PDB entry 2ICW | X-ray diffraction, 2.41 A resolution | chains A and B of the 6 polymer chains in the assembly

Chain A:
Molecule: HLA class II histocompatibility antigen, DR alpha chain
From: Homo sapiens
UniProtKB: P01903 (2DRA_HUMAN); residues 3-181 here correspond to UniProt positions 28-206 (UniProt number = residue number + 25)
Sequence (179 residues; row label = number of the first residue in the row):
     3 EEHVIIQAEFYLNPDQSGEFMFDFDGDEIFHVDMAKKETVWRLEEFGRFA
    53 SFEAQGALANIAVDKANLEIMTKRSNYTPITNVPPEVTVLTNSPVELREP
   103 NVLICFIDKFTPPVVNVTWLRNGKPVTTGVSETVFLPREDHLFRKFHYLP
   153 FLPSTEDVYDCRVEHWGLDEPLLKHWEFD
Sequence notes: modified residue (23, 36, 73)
Modified positions: Mse23 (selenomethionine; parent Met); Mse36 (selenomethionine; parent Met); Mse73 (selenomethionine; parent Met)
Swiss-Prot annotation at these positions:
  - region: E179 to D181 (Connecting peptide)
  - site: Q9 (Self- and pathogen-derived peptide antigen), G49 (Self-peptide antigen), F51 (Self- and pathogen-derived peptide antigen), A52 (Self-peptide antigen), S53 (Self- and pathogen-derived peptide antigen), E55 (Pathogen-derived peptide antigen), N62 (Self- and pathogen-derived peptide antigen), N69 (Pathogen-derived peptide antigen), R76 (Self- and pathogen-derived peptide antigen)
  - glycosylation (N-linked (GlcNAc...) asparagine): N78, N118
Disulfide bonds: C107-C163

Chain B:
Molecule: HLA class II histocompatibility antigen, DRB1-1 beta chain
From: Homo sapiens
UniProtKB: P04229 (2B11_HUMAN); residues 1-190 here correspond to UniProt positions 30-219 (UniProt number = residue number + 29)
Sequence (190 residues; numbered 1 to 190; the number before each row is that of its first residue):
     1 GDTRPRFLWQLKFECHFFNGTERVRLLERCIYNQEESVRFDSDVGEYRAV
    51 TELGRPDAEYWNSQKDLLEQRRAAVDTYCRHNYGVGESFTVQRRVEPKVT
   101 VYPSKTQPLQHHNLLVCSVSGFYPGSIEVRWFRNGQEEKAGVVSTGLIQN
   151 GDWTFQTLVMLETVPRSGEVYTCQVEHPSVTSPLTVEWRA
Not modelled in the structure: 107-112
Disulfide bonds: C15-C79, C117-C173

Chain A / chain B interface:
Residue-residue contacts (120):
  E3(A) - H16(B)  salt bridge
  E3(A) - F17(B)
  E3(A) - F18(B)
  E4(A) - F17(B)  hydrogen bond (backbone-backbone)
  E4(A) - N19(B)  hydrogen bond (side chain-backbone)
  E4(A) - G20(B)  hydrogen bond (side chain-backbone)
  H5(A) - C15(B)
  H5(A) - H16(B)
  H5(A) - F17(B)  hydrogen bond (backbone-backbone)
  H5(A) - Y83(B)
  H5(A) - V91(B)
  V6(A) - C15(B)
  V6(A) - H16(B)
  I7(A) - F13(B)
  I7(A) - E14(B)
  I7(A) - C15(B)  hydrogen bond (backbone-backbone)
  I7(A) - F17(B)  hydrophobic
  I8(A) - F13(B)
  I8(A) - E14(B)
  Q9(A) - L11(B)
  Q9(A) - K12(B)
  Q9(A) - F13(B)  hydrogen bond (backbone-backbone)
  Q9(A) - Y78(B)  hydrogen bond
  A10(A) - L11(B)
  E11(A) - Q10(B)
  E11(A) - L11(B)  hydrogen bond (backbone-backbone)
  E11(A) - F13(B)
  F12(A) - L8(B)  hydrophobic
  F12(A) - W9(B)
  F12(A) - Q10(B)
  Y13(A) - L8(B)
  Y13(A) - W9(B)  hydrogen bond (backbone-backbone)
  L14(A) - R6(B)
  L14(A) - F7(B)
  L14(A) - L8(B)  hydrophobic
  N15(A) - R6(B)
  N15(A) - F7(B)  hydrogen bond (backbone-backbone)
  P16(A) - R4(B)
  P16(A) - P5(B)
  P16(A) - R6(B)
  D17(A) - R6(B)  salt bridge
  F24(A) - N82(B)
  F26(A) - T90(B)
  F26(A) - V91(B)  hydrophobic
  F26(A) - Y123(B)
  F26(A) - W153(B)  hydrophobic
  D27(A) - Q149(B)  hydrogen bond (backbone-side chain)
  G28(A) - Q149(B)
  D29(A) - Y123(B)
  D29(A) - Q149(B)  hydrogen bond
  D29(A) - G151(B)
  D29(A) - W153(B)  hydrogen bond (side chain-backbone)
  E30(A) - W153(B)  hydrogen bond (backbone-side chain)
  R44(A) - G151(B)  hydrogen bond (side chain-backbone)
  R44(A) - D152(B)
  R44(A) - W153(B)
  L45(A) - R93(B)
  L45(A) - W153(B)  hydrophobic
  F48(A) - F89(B)  hydrophobic
  F48(A) - W153(B)
  F51(A) - F89(B)  hydrophobic
  A52(A) - V85(B)  hydrophobic
  D66(A) - W9(B)
  D66(A) - L11(B)
  N69(A) - W9(B)
  L70(A) - F7(B)
  L70(A) - L8(B)
  L70(A) - W9(B)  hydrophobic
  Mse73(A) - W9(B)  hydrophobic
  Mse73(A) - Y32(B)  hydrophobic
  Mse73(A) - L53(B)  hydrophobic
  T74(A) - F7(B)
  T74(A) - Y32(B)
  R76(A) - L53(B)  hydrogen bond (side chain-backbone)
  R76(A) - D57(B)  salt bridge
  S77(A) - Y32(B)  hydrogen bond
  Y79(A) - F7(B)
  T80(A) - F7(B)
  T80(A) - Y32(B)  hydrogen bond (backbone-side chain)
  T80(A) - N33(B)  hydrogen bond (backbone-side chain)
  P81(A) - P5(B)  hydrophobic
  P81(A) - R6(B)
  P81(A) - F7(B)  hydrophobic
  P81(A) - N33(B)
  I82(A) - R6(B)  hydrogen bond (backbone-backbone)
  I82(A) - N33(B)
  V85(A) - Q34(B)
  L92(A) - I148(B)  hydrophobic
  L92(A) - Q156(B)
  T93(A) - Q156(B)  hydrogen bond (backbone-side chain)
  N94(A) - S120(B)
  N94(A) - D152(B)
  N94(A) - Q156(B)
  S95(A) - S120(B)
  P96(A) - T100(B)
  P96(A) - S118(B)
  I106(A) - N150(B)
  F108(A) - I148(B)  hydrophobic
  F108(A) - Q149(B)
  T113(A) - L8(B)
  P115(A) - L8(B)
  P139(A) - K12(B)
  R140(A) - K12(B)  hydrogen bond (backbone-side chain)
  D142(A) - Q34(B)  hydrogen bond (backbone-side chain)
  H143(A) - Q10(B)  hydrogen bond (backbone-side chain)
  H143(A) - K12(B)  hydrogen bond
  H143(A) - R29(B)
  H143(A) - I31(B)
  L144(A) - Q34(B)
  F145(A) - L8(B)  hydrophobic
  F145(A) - Q10(B)
  R146(A) - Q149(B)  hydrogen bond
  F148(A) - Q149(B)
  F148(A) - N150(B)
  F148(A) - G151(B)
  Y150(A) - N150(B)  hydrogen bond (side chain-backbone)
  Y150(A) - G151(B)
  Y150(A) - D152(B)
  W168(A) - D2(B)
  W168(A) - R6(B)
Other interface residues (no listed pair), chain A (60 interface residues in all): I31, E47, P114
Other interface residues (no listed pair), chain B (48 interface residues in all): E36, G54, P56, S88

In short:
The interface between chain A and chain B involves 60 residues on one side and 48 on the other, with 27
hydrogen bonds and 3 salt bridges. Among the polar pairs are E3(A)-H16(B), D17(A)-R6(B) and R76(A)-D57(B).
Chain A is HLA class II histocompatibility antigen, DR alpha chain and chain B is HLA class II
histocompatibility antigen, DRB1-1 beta chain, both from Homo sapiens; the structure, Crystal structure of a
complete ternary complex between TCR, superantigen, and peptide-MHC class II molecule, was determined by X-ray
diffraction.
